3HHR - chains A and B of the 3 polymer chains in the assembly; structure by X-ray diffraction, 2.80 A resolution.

# Chain A
Molecule: Human growth hormone
Organism: Homo sapiens
UniProtKB: P01241 (SOMA_HUMAN); residues 1-190 here correspond to UniProt positions 27-216 (UniProt number = residue number + 26)
Amino-acid sequence (190 residues; numbered 1 to 190; the number before each row is that of its first residue):
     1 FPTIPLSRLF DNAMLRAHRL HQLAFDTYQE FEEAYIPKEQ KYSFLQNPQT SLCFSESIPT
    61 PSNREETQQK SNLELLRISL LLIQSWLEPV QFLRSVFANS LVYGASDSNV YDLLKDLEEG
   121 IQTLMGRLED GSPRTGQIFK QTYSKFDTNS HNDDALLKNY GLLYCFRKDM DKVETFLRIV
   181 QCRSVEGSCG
Unresolved in the structure: 149-153
Cystine bridges: Cys53-Cys165, Cys182-Cys189
Curated features (UniProtKB/Swiss-Prot):
  - binding site (Zn(2+)): His18, Glu174
  - modified residue: Ser106 (Phosphoserine), Gln137 (Deamidated glutamine), Ser150 (Phosphoserine), Asn152 (Deamidated asparagine)

# Chain B
Molecule: HUMAN GROWTH HORMONE RECEPTOR (hGHbp)
Organism: Homo sapiens
UniProtKB: P10912 (GHR_HUMAN); aligned to UniProt positions 50-254 over residues 32-236 (the alignment contains insertions or deletions, so no single offset holds)
Amino-acid sequence (205 residues; each row starts with the number of its first residue):
    32 EPKFTKCRSP ERETFSCHWT DEVHHGTKNL GPIQLFYTRR NTQEWTQEWK ECPDYVSAGE
    92 NSCYFNSSFT SIWIPYCIKL TSNGGTVDEK CFSVDEIVQP DPPIALNWTL LNVSLTGIHA
   152 DIQVRWEAPR NADIQKGWMV LEYELQYKEV NETKWKMMDP ILTTSVPVYS LKVDKEYEVR
   212 VRSKQRNSGN YGEFSEVLYV TLPQM
Unresolved in the structure: 57-61, 74, 235-236
Cystine bridges: Cys38-Cys48, Cys83-Cys94, Cys108-Cys122
Curated features (UniProtKB/Swiss-Prot):
  - motif: Tyr222 to Ser226 (WSXWS motif)
  - glycosylation (N-linked (GlcNAc...) asparagine): Asn97, Asn138, Asn143, Asn182

# Interface between chain A and chain B
Contacting residue pairs (50):
  His18(A) with Arg217(B); Asn218(B), hydrogen bond
  His21(A) with Asn218(B)
  Gln22(A) with Asn218(B)
  Phe25(A) with Ser219(B); Gly220(B)
  Lys41(A) with Glu127(B), salt bridge
  Tyr42(A) with Lys121(B); Cys122(B)
  Leu45(A) with Trp76(B); Cys122(B); Phe123(B)
  Gln46(A) with Trp76(B), hydrogen bond (backbone-side chain); Thr77(B), hydrogen bond; Cys108(B); Glu120(B)
  Pro48(A) with Trp76(B)
  Pro61(A) with Trp104(B)
  Ser62(A) with Ser102(B); Ile103(B), hydrogen bond (backbone-backbone); Ile105(B)
  Asn63(A) with Thr101(B); Trp169(B)
  Arg64(A) with Glu44(B), salt bridge; Asp164(B), salt bridge; Trp169(B)
  Thr67(A) with Trp169(B)
  Gln68(A) with Lys167(B)
  Tyr164(A) with Glu127(B)
  Arg167(A) with Glu127(B), salt bridge
  Lys168(A) with Trp104(B), hydrogen bond (side chain-backbone); Asp126(B)
  Asp171(A) with Arg43(B), salt bridge; Trp104(B), hydrogen bond; Asp126(B)
  Lys172(A) with Trp104(B)
  Glu174(A) with Asn218(B), hydrogen bond
  Thr175(A) with Arg43(B), hydrogen bond; Trp104(B); Trp169(B)
  Arg178(A) with Ile165(B), hydrogen bond (side chain-backbone); Met170(B)
  Ile179(A) with Lys167(B); Gly168(B); Trp169(B)
  Cys182(A) with Lys167(B); Gly168(B), hydrogen bond (side chain-backbone)
  Cys189(A) with Ile165(B); Gln166(B)
  Gly190(A) with Gln166(B), hydrogen bond (backbone-side chain)
Other interface residues (no listed pair), chain A (29 interface residues in all): Tyr28, Phe176
Other interface residues (no listed pair), chain B (30 interface residues in all): Asn72, Pro106, Ser124

# Overview
Chain A and chain B form an interface of 29 and 30 residues respectively; the contacts include 11 hydrogen
bonds and 5 salt bridges. Polar contacts include Lys41(A)-Glu127(B), Arg64(A)-Glu44(B) and Arg64(A)-Asp164(B).
From UniProt: Zn2+-binding residues His18(A) and Glu174(A) on chain A.
Here chain A is Human growth hormone and chain B is HUMAN GROWTH HORMONE RECEPTOR (hGHbp), both from Homo
sapiens. Entry 3HHR (Human growth hormone and extracellular domain of its receptor: crystal structure of the
complex) was determined by X-ray diffraction.
